Entry 5NWT (X-ray diffraction, 3.76 A resolution); this record covers chains A and B of the 6 polymer chains in the assembly.

# Chain A (and B)
Molecule: DNA-directed RNA polymerase subunit alpha
From: Escherichia coli (strain K12)
Notes: EC 2.7.7.6; chain B of this document is another copy of the same molecule, construct and numbering; everything in this record applies to it too
UniProt: P0A7Z4 (RPOA_ECOLI); residue numbers follow UniProt; this construct covers 1-329
Amino-acid sequence (329 residues; row label = number of the first residue in the row):
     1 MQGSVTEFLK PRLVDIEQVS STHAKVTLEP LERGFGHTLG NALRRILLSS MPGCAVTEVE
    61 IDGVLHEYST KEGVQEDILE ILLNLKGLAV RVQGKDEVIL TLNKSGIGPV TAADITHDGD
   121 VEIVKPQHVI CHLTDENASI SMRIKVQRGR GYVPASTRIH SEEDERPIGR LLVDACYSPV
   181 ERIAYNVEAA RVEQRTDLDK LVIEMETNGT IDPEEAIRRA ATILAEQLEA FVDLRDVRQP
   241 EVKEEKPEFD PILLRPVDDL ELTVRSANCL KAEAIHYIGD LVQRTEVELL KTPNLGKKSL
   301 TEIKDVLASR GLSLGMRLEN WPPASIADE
Not modelled in the structure: 1-5, 235-247, 326-329 (chain B: 1-3, 160-173, 233-329)
UniProt features mapped onto this chain:
  - region: Glu162 to Glu165 (Required for interaction with Crp at class II promoters)
  - modified residue: Arg265 (ADP-ribosylarginine), Lys297 (N6-acetyllysine), Lys298 (N6-acetyllysine)
  - mutagenesis: Arg45 (R45C: In rpoA112; temperature-sensitive, blocks RNA polymerase assembly), Glu162 to Glu165 (5-fold decrease in CRP-class II promoter-dependent transcription), Glu165 (E165K: 5-fold decrease in CRP-class II promoter-dependent transcription), Arg191 (R191C: In rpoA101; temperature-sensitive)

# How chain A and chain B interact
Pairs across the interface (19):
  Lys10(A) with Ala230(B)
  Pro11(A) with Gln227(B); Ala230(B); Phe231(B)
  Thr38(A) with Arg45(B)
  Arg45(A) with Gly34(B), hydrogen bond (side chain-backbone); His37(B); Thr38(B)
  Ser50(A) with Phe35(B)
  Arg150(A) with Ser4(B); Val5(B); Glu7(B), hydrogen bond (side chain-backbone); Phe8(B)
  Ala221(A) with Phe231(B)
  Gln227(A) with Leu9(B); Pro11(B); Phe35(B)
  Ala230(A) with Pro11(B), hydrophobic
  Val232(A) with Arg218(B)
Interface residues without a listed pair, chain A (14 interface residues in all): Arg12, Gly34, Ser49, Arg218
Interface residues without a listed pair, chain B (19 interface residues in all): Arg33, Ala221, Thr222, Val232

# Summary
Chain A and chain B form an interface of 14 and 19 residues respectively; the contacts include 2 hydrogen
bonds. Among the polar pairs are Arg45(A)-Gly34(B) and Arg150(A)-Glu7(B). From UniProt: 6 mutagenesis sites on
chain A.
Both chains are DNA-directed RNA polymerase subunit alpha (Escherichia coli (strain K12)). Entry 5NWT (Crystal
Structure of Escherichia coli RNA polymerase - Sigma54 Holoenzyme complex) was determined by X-ray diffraction
(same publication as 5EZK).
